PDB entry 3KS0 | X-ray diffraction, 2.70 A resolution | chains J and K of the 3 polymer chains in the assembly

[Chain J]
Molecule: heme domain of flavocytochrome b2
From: Mus musculus
Chain sequence (214 residues; numbered 1 to 214; the number before each row is that of its first residue):
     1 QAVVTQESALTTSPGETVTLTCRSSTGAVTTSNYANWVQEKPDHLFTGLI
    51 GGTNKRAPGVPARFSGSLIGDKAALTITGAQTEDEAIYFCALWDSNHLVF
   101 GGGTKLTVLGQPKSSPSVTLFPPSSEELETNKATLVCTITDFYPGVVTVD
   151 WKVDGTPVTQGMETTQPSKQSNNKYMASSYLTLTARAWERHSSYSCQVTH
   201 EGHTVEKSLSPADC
Unresolved in the structure: 213-214
Disulfides: Cys22-Cys90, Cys137-Cys196

[Chain K]
Molecule: Fragment Antigen Binding B2B4
From: Mus musculus
Chain sequence (225 residues; each row starts with the number of its first residue):
     1 EVQLQESGPSLVKPSQTLSLTCSVTGDSITSGYWNWIRKFPGNKLEYMGY
    51 ISYGGSTYYNPSLESRISITRDTSKNQYYLQLNSVTTEDTATYFCARLFG
   101 SYYFDYWGQGTTLTVSSAKTTPPSVYPLAPGSAAQTNSMVTLGCLVKGYF
   151 PEPVTVTWNSGSLSSGVHTFPAVLQSDLYTLSSSVTVPSSTWPSETVTCN
   201 VAHPASSTKVDKKIVPRDCGCKPCI
Unresolved in the structure: 132-137, 221-225
Disulfides: Cys22-Cys95, Cys144-Cys199
Residues lining bound ligands: heme (HEM): Tyr33, Ser52, Tyr53, Gly54, Ser56

[How chain J and chain K interact]
Residue-residue contacts (78; chain J residue first):
  Tyr34(J) with Ser101(K)
  Asn36(J) with Leu98(K); Tyr102(K); Tyr103(K); Phe104(K)
  Val38(J) with Phe104(K), hydrophobic
  Glu40(J) with Lys39(K), salt bridge
  Asp43(J) with Gln109(K)
  His44(J) with Thr92(K); Phe94(K); Gln109(K)
  Phe46(J) with Lys39(K); Phe94(K), hydrophobic; Trp107(K), hydrophobic
  Gly48(J) with Phe104(K)
  Ile50(J) with Tyr103(K)
  Gly51(J) with Tyr102(K); Tyr103(K)
  Gly52(J) with Ser101(K); Tyr102(K)
  Lys55(J) with Tyr102(K); Tyr103(K)
  Arg56(J) with Tyr103(K)
  Ala57(J) with Tyr103(K), hydrophobic
  Pro58(J) with Tyr103(K)
  Phe89(J) with Asn43(K)
  Asn96(J) with Tyr58(K)
  His97(J) with Tyr58(K); Pro61(K)
  Leu98(J) with Tyr47(K); Tyr58(K)
  Phe100(J) with Ile37(K), hydrophobic; Leu45(K); Tyr47(K)
  Phe121(J) with Leu128(K), hydrophobic; Ala129(K); Thr141(K); Leu142(K); Gly143(K)
  Pro122(J) with Ala129(K)
  Pro123(J) with Arg217(K), hydrogen bond (backbone-side chain)
  Ser124(J) with Tyr126(K); Pro127(K); Arg217(K)
  Ser125(J) with Arg217(K)
  Glu126(J) with Tyr126(K); Pro127(K); Lys212(K), salt bridge
  Glu127(J) with Tyr126(K); Lys147(K), salt bridge
  Thr130(J) with Tyr126(K)
  Lys132(J) with Lys147(K)
  Val136(J) with Leu128(K), hydrophobic; Leu145(K), hydrophobic; Ser182(K)
  Thr138(J) with Phe170(K)
  Ile139(J) with Phe170(K)
  Thr140(J) with His168(K)
  Glu163(J) with Val173(K); Leu174(K)
  Thr165(J) with Pro171(K); Val173(K)
  Gln166(J) with Gly42(K)
  Gln170(J) with His168(K), hydrogen bond
  Met176(J) with His168(K); Thr169(K); Phe170(K), hydrophobic
  Ala177(J) with Phe170(K)
  Ser178(J) with Phe170(K)
  Tyr180(J) with Leu145(K), hydrophobic; Val173(K), hydrophobic; Gln175(K); Thr180(K); Leu181(K); Ser182(K), hydrogen bond (side chain-backbone)
  Thr182(J) with Gln175(K)
  Pro211(J) with Gly220(K)
  Ala212(J) with Gly220(K)
Interface residues without a listed pair, chain J (51 interface residues in all): Gln1, Leu45, Trp93, Thr119, Thr134, Thr164, Ser168
Interface residues without a listed pair, chain K (47 interface residues in all): Pro41, Glu46, Tyr50, Gly108, Thr112, Pro130, Asp218, Cys219

[Overview]
51 residues of chain J and 47 residues of chain K are in contact, with 3 hydrogen bonds and 3 salt bridges.
Polar pairs include Glu40(J)-Lys39(K), Glu126(J)-Lys212(K) and Glu127(J)-Lys147(K). Bound to chain K: heme.
Here chain J is heme domain of flavocytochrome b2 and chain K is Fragment Antigen Binding B2B4, both from Mus
musculus. Entry 3KS0 (Crystal structure of the heme domain of flavocytochrome b2 in complex with Fab B2B4) was
determined by X-ray diffraction.
